PDB entry 5S4Q | X-ray diffraction, 2.59 A resolution | chains C and D of the 6 polymer chains in the assembly

== Chain C ==
Protein: Tubulin alpha-1B chain
From: Bos taurus
Reference sequence: P81947 (TBA1B_BOVIN); residues 1-451 here = UniProt positions 1-451
Sequence (451 residues; each row starts with the number of its first residue):
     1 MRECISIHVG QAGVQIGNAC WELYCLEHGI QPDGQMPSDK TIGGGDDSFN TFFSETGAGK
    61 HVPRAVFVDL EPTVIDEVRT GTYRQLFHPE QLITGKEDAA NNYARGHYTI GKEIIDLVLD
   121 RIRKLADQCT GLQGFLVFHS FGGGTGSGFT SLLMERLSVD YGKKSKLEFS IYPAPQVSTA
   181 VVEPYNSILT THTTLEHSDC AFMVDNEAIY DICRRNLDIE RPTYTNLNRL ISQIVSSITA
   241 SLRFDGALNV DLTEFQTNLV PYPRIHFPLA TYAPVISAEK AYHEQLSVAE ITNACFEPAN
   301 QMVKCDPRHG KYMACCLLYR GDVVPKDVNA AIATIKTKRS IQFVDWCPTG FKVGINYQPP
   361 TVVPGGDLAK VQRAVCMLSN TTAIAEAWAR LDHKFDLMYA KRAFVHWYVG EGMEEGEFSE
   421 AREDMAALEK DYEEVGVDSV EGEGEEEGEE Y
Disordered / not traced: 441-451
Metal / ion sites: Ca2+ site 1: Asp39, Thr41, Gly44, Glu55; Ca2+ site 2: Glu284 (shared with 1 residue of chain B)
Small-molecule neighbours: GTP (guanosine-5'-triphosphate): Gly10, Gln11, Ala12, Gln15, Ile16, Asp69, Asp98, Ala99, Ala100, Asn101, Ser140, Gly142, Gly143, Gly144, Thr145, Gly146, Ile171, Pro173, Val177, Ser178, Thr179, Glu183, Asn206, Tyr224, Leu227, Asn228, Ile231

== Chain D ==
Protein: Tubulin beta-2B chain
From: Bos taurus
Reference sequence: Q6B856 (TBB2B_BOVIN); the author numbering skips numbers that UniProt does not, so the offset changes along the chain: 1-42 = UniProt 1-42; 45-360 = UniProt 43-358; 369-455 = UniProt 359-445
Sequence (445 residues; numbered 1 to 455; 10 numbers in that range are skipped by the numbering (no residue carries them; nothing is unmodelled there); the number before each row is that of its first residue):
     1 MREIVHIQAG QCGNQIGAKF WEVISDEHGI DPTGSYHGDS DL
    45 QLERINVYYN EATGNKYVPR AILVDLEPGT MDSVRSGPFG QIFRPDNFVF GQSGAGNNWA
   105 KGHYTEGAEL VDSVLDVVRK ESESCDCLQG FQLTHSLGGG TGSGMGTLLI SKIREEYPDR
   165 IMNTFSVMPS PKVSDTVVEP YNATLSVHQL VENTDETYCI DNEALYDICF RTLKLTTPTY
   225 GDLNHLVSAT MSGVTTCLRF PGQLNADLRK LAVNMVPFPR LHFFMPGFAP LTSRGSQQYR
   285 ALTVPELTQQ MFDSKNMMAA CDPRHGRYLT VAAIFRGRMS MKEVDEQMLN VQNKNSSYFV
   345 EWIPNNVKTA VCDIPP
   369 RGLKMSATFI GNSTAIQELF KRISEQFTAM FRRKAFLHWY TGEGMDEMEF TEAESNMNDL
   429 VSEYQQYQDA TADEQGEFEE EEGEDEA
Disordered / not traced: 442-455
Metal / ion sites: Mg2+ near Gln11 (its only coordinating residue here)
Small-molecule neighbours: GDP (guanosine-5'-diphosphate): Ala9, Gly10, Gln11, Cys12, Gln15, Ile16, Ala99, Asn101, Ser140, Gly142, Gly143, Gly144, Thr145, Gly146, Val171, Pro173, Val177, Ser178, Glu183, Asn206, Leu209, Tyr224, Leu227, Asn228
Curated features (UniProtKB/Swiss-Prot):
  - motif: Met1 to Ile4 (MREI motif)
  - binding site (GTP): Gln11, Glu71, Ser140, Gly144, Thr145, Gly146, Asn206, Asn228
  - binding site (Mg(2+)): Glu71
  - modified residue: Ser40 (Phosphoserine), Thr57 (Phosphothreonine), Lys60 (N6-acetyllysine), Ser174 (Phosphoserine), Thr287 (Phosphothreonine), Thr292 (Phosphothreonine), Arg320 (Omega-N-methylarginine), Glu448 (5-glutamyl polyglutamate)
  - cross-link (Glycyl lysine isopeptide (Lys-Gly)): Lys60 (interchain with G-Cter in ubiquitin), Lys326 (interchain with G-Cter in ubiquitin)

== Interface between chain C and chain D ==
Residue-residue contacts (55):
  Gln11(C) - Gln247(D)  hydrogen bond
  Lys96(C) - Arg2(D)
  Lys96(C) - Asp130(D)  salt bridge
  Lys96(C) - Cys131(D)
  Glu97(C) - Arg2(D)  salt bridge
  Glu97(C) - Cys131(D)
  Glu97(C) - Arg164(D)  salt bridge
  Glu97(C) - Arg253(D)  salt bridge
  Asp98(C) - Asp251(D)
  Asp98(C) - Lys254(D)  salt bridge
  Ala100(C) - Arg253(D)
  Ala100(C) - Lys254(D)
  Ala100(C) - Val257(D)
  Asn101(C) - Lys254(D)
  Arg105(C) - Arg253(D)
  Pro175(C) - Asn349(D)
  Ser178(C) - Lys352(D)  hydrogen bond
  Thr179(C) - Gln247(D)
  Thr179(C) - Leu248(D)
  Thr179(C) - Asn258(D)  hydrogen bond (backbone-side chain)
  Ala180(C) - Asn258(D)
  Val181(C) - Asn258(D)  hydrogen bond (backbone-side chain)
  Val181(C) - Ile347(D)  hydrophobic
  Val181(C) - Pro348(D)
  Val181(C) - Asn349(D)
  Val181(C) - Lys352(D)
  Glu220(C) - Lys326(D)
  Arg221(C) - Met325(D)
  Arg221(C) - Asp329(D)  salt bridge
  Tyr224(C) - Gln247(D)
  Lys394(C) - Asn349(D)
  Leu397(C) - Glu345(D)
  Leu397(C) - Trp346(D)
  Leu397(C) - Pro348(D)  hydrophobic
  Leu397(C) - Ala440(D)  hydrophobic
  Met398(C) - Trp346(D)
  Met398(C) - Pro348(D)
  Lys401(C) - Phe262(D)
  Lys401(C) - Trp346(D)
  Lys401(C) - Ala438(D)
  Lys401(C) - Thr439(D)  hydrogen bond (side chain-backbone)
  Ala403(C) - Pro261(D)
  Ala403(C) - Phe262(D)  hydrophobic
  Phe404(C) - Val257(D)
  Phe404(C) - Asn258(D)
  Phe404(C) - Val260(D)
  Phe404(C) - Pro261(D)  hydrogen bond (backbone-backbone)
  Phe404(C) - Thr314(D)
  His406(C) - Val260(D)  hydrogen bond (side chain-backbone)
  His406(C) - Pro261(D)
  His406(C) - Phe262(D)
  His406(C) - Pro263(D)
  Trp407(C) - Ala256(D)  hydrophobic
  Trp407(C) - Val257(D)  hydrophobic
  Trp407(C) - Val260(D)  hydrogen bond (side chain-backbone)
Also at the interface, not in a pair above, chain C (27 interface residues in all): Val182, Tyr210, Arg402, Glu411
Also at the interface, not in a pair above, chain D (31 interface residues in all): Met259, Asn350

== In short ==
27 residues of chain C and 31 residues of chain D are in contact; the contacts include 8 hydrogen bonds and 6
salt bridges. Among the polar pairs are Lys96(C)-Asp130(D), Glu97(C)-Arg2(D) and Glu97(C)-Arg164(D). Ligands
of chain C: GTP. Ligands of chain D: GDP.
Here chain C is Tubulin alpha-1B chain and chain D is Tubulin beta-2B chain, both from Bos taurus. Entry 5S4Q
(Tubulin-Z422344882-complex) was determined by X-ray diffraction (same publication as 5S4L, 5S4M, 5S4N, 5S4O,
5S4P, 5S4R and 52 further entries).
